Entry 6BJS (electron microscopy, 5.50 A resolution (low resolution: residue-level contacts below are approximate; hydrogen-bond / salt-bridge calls are withheld)); this record covers chains R and J of the 8 polymer chains in the assembly.

== Chain R ==
Molecule: 29-nt RNA strand
Sequence (29 nucleotides; numbered 1 to 29; the number before each row is that of its first residue):
     1 CCUGACUAGU CUUUCAGGCG AUGUGUGCU
Unresolved in the structure: 1-18

== Chain J ==
Name: DNA-directed RNA polymerase subunit beta'
Organism: Escherichia coli (strain K12)
Notes: EC 2.7.7.6
UniProtKB: P0A8T7 (RPOC_ECOLI); residues 1-1407 here = UniProt positions 1-1407
Chain sequence (1407 residues; numbered 1 to 1407; the number before each row is that of its first residue):
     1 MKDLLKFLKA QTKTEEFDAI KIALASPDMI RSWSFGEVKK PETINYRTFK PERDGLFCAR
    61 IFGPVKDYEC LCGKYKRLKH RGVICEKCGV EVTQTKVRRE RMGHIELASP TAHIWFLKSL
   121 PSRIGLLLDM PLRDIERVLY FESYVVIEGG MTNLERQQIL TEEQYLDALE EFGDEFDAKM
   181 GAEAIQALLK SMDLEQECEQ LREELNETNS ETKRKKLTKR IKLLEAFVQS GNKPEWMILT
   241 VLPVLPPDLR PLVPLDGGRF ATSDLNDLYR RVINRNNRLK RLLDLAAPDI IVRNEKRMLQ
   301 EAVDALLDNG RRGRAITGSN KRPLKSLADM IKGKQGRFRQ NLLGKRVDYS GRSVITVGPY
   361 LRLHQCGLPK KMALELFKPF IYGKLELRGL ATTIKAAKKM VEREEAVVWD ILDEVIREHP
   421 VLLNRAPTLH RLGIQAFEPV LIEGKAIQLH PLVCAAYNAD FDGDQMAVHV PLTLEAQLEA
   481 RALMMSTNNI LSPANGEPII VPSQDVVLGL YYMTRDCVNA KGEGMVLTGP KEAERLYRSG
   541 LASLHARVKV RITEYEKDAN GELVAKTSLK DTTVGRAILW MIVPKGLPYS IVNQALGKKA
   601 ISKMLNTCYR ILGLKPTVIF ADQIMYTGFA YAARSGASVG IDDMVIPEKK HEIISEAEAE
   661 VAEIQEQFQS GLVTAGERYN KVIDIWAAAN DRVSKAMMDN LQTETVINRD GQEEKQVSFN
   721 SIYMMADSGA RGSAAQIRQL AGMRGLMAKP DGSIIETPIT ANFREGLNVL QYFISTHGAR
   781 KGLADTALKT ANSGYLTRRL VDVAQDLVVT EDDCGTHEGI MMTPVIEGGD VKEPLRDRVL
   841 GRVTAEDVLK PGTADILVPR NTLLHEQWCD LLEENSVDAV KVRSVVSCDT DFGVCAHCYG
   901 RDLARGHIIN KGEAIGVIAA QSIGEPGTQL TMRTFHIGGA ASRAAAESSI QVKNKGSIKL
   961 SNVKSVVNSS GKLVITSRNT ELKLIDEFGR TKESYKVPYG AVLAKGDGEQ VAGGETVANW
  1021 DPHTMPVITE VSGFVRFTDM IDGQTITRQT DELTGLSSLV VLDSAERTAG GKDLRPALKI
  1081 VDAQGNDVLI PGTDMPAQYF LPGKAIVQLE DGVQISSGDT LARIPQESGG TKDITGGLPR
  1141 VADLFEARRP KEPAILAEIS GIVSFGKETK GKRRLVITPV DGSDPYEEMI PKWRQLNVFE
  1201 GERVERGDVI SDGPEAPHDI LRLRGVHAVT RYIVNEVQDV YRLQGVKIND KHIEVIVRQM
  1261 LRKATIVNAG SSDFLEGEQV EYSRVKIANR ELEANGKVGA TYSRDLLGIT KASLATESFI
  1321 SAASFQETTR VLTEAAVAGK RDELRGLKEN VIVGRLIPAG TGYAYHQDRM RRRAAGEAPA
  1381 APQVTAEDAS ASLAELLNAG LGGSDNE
Unresolved in the structure: 1-15, 934-947, 1127-1133, 1374-1407
Metal / ion sites: Zn2+ site 1: Cys72, Cys85, Cys88; Mg2+: Asp460, Asp462, Asp464; Zn2+ site 2: Cys814, Cys888, Cys895, Cys898
Curated features (UniProtKB/Swiss-Prot):
  - binding site (Zn(2+)): Cys70, Cys72, Cys85, Cys88, Cys814, Cys888, Cys895, Cys898
  - binding site (Mg(2+)): Asp460, Asp462, Asp464
  - modified residue: Lys983 (N6-acetyllysine)
  - mutagenesis: Gln504 (Q504P: Resistant to antibiotics salinamide A and B), Asn690 (N690D: Resistant to antibiotics salinamide A and B), Met697 (M697V: Resistant to antibiotics salinamide A and B), Ala735 (A735T: Resistant to antibiotics salinamide A and B), Arg738 (R738C/H/P/S: Resistant to antibiotics salinamide A and B), Ala748 (A748E: Resistant to antibiotics salinamide A and B), Pro758 (P758S/T: Resistant to antibiotics salinamide A and B), Phe763 (F763C: Resistant to antibiotics salinamide A and B), Ser775 (S775A: Resistant to antibiotics salinamide A and B), Ala779 (A779T/V: Resistant to antibiotics salinamide A and B), Arg780 (R780C: Resistant to antibiotics salinamide A and B), Gly782 (G782A/C: Resistant to antibiotics salinamide A and B), 1 further mutagenesis entry in UniProt

== Interface between chain R and chain J ==
Contacting residue pairs - 9 pairs, chain R then chain J:
  G20(R) - Ala261(J)
  U22(R) - Arg322(J)
  U22(R) - Gln335(J)
  G23(R) - Gln335(J)
  C28(R) - Asp462(J)
  C28(R) - Asp464(J)
  U29(R) - Arg425(J)
  U29(R) - Asp462(J)
  U29(R) - Asp464(J)
Also at the interface, not in a pair above, chain J (9 interface residues in all): Lys325, Pro427, Asp460

== Summary ==
5 residues of chain R and 9 residues of chain J are in contact. The Zn2+ site 1 is built by Cys72(J), Cys85(J)
and Cys88(J). From UniProt: 8 Zn2+-binding residues, 3 Mg2+-binding residues and 13 mutagenesis sites on chain
J.
Here chain R is a 29-nt RNA strand and chain J is DNA-directed RNA polymerase subunit beta' (Escherichia coli
(strain K12)). Entry 6BJS (CryoEM structure of E.coli his pause elongation complex without pause hairpin) was
determined by electron microscopy together with 6ASX from the same study.
